Entry 9RIA (electron microscopy, 3.20 A resolution); this record covers chains C and G of the 4 polymer chains in the assembly.

[Chain C]
Name: SlNRC3
From: Solanum lycopersicum
Reference sequence: A0A3Q7GDL1 (A0A3Q7GDL1_SOLLC); numbering as in UniProt (aligned over 1-891)
Amino-acid sequence (919 residues; row label = number of the first residue in the row):
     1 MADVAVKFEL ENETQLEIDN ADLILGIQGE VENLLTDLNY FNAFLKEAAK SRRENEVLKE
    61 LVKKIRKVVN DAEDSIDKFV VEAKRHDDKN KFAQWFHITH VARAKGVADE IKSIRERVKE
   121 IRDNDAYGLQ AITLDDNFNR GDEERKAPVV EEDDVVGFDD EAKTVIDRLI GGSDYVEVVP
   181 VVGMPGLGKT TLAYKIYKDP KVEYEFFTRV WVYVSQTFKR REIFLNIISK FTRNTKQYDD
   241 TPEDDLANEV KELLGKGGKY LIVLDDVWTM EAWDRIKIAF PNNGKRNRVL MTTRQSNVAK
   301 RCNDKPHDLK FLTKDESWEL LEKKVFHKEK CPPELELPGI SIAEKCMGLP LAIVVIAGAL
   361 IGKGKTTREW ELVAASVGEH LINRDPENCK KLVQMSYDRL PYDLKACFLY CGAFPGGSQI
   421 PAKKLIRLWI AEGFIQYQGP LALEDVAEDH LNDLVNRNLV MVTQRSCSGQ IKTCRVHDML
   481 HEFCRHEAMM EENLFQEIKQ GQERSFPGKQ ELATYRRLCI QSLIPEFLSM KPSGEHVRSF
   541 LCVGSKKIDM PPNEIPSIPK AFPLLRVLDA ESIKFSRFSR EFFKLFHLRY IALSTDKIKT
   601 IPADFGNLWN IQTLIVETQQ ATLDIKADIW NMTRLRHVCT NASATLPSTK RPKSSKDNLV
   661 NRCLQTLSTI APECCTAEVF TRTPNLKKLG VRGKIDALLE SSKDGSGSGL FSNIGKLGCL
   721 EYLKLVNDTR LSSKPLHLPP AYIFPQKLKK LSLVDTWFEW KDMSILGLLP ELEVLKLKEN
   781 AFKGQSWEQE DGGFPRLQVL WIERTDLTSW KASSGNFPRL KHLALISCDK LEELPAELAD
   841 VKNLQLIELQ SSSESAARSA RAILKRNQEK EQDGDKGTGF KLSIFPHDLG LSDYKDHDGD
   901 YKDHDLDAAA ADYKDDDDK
Not modelled in the structure: 1-24, 89-98, 137-142, 650-657, 892-919
Sequence notes: engineered mutation Glu9 (Leu in A0A3Q7GDL1), Glu13 (Leu in A0A3Q7GDL1), Glu17 (Leu in A0A3Q7GDL1); expression tag (892-919)

[Chain G]
Name: RxLR effector protein PITG_16705
From: Phytophthora infestans
Reference sequence: D0NVF3 (RXLRW_PHYIT); residues 62-678 here = UniProt positions 62-678
Amino-acid sequence (684 residues; numbered 61 to 744; the number before each row is that of its first residue):
    61 MAPSIVENIK ALVKSSAVTP AKLQQWLDER LEAGLVFKNM NLDEPNIFSL LHEPNFAKWV
   121 QYADDLSAKS SHKESSVIST LTSLHGDKVV YDTIQAAKLY PQLSELALKL EKDQIRFWIA
   181 TRKDPSVVFE ALNLNWAGIS IFPKPEFSAW LKYVDDVNAR HPKEAPLSII PTLKQRFSRG
   241 DEAGTDVLLK LIANGKATTE AKTVANKVES ALFDFWLNSR ETPDKVMDAF KYGTTTQAFL
   301 GSPRWKEWER YLSAYNARYP EKKATAIETL TRKYGDAQLL DTLIGASSKG ETKTLAAKLQ
   361 AQQFDRWMNL KESPLDVYNR LRSSYGDTAF FNEPQLNVWV SYMNVFVDKN PSKVDKMFLE
   421 LGDTFGDMRL FRVLGEAKKF PNLESTATKL QMEKASTLFA SGKSPEGIFK VLALDNVGDD
   481 ILSNTLFHKW LAYLQKFNKE HPNNQESWFD MLRISYQPFG VERIIETGRK NPLTRLMAEK
   541 VENAYHNYWL DIKMEPKTAF RSLHLDESGE KLLADPKFNT WVQYLKTFND RYPNEKTTVI
   601 DGLRDNSHDI ALLRMFSAAK NDPSTEKLAT DLQSALILKW QDAKKTPEEL KRVFVGVPAA
   661 DEMLDRYIKL LAVASSTPYS YPYDVPDYAG YPYDVPDYAG LYPYDVPDYA TRAAYPYDVP
   721 DYAGYPYDVP DYAGLYPYDV PDYA
Not modelled in the structure: 61-136, 679-744
Sequence notes: initiating methionine (61); engineered mutation Glu92 (Pro in D0NVF3); expression tag (679-744)

[How chain C and chain G interact]
Pairs across the interface (11; chain C residue first):
  Tyr40(C) - Trp196(G)  hydrophobic
  Glu47(C) - Trp196(G)
  Tyr127(C) - Arg239(G)  hydrogen bond
  Thr133(C) - Asn195(G)
  Thr133(C) - Trp196(G)  hydrogen bond
  Thr133(C) - Arg236(G)  hydrogen bond (backbone-side chain)
  Leu134(C) - Arg236(G)
  Leu134(C) - Arg239(G)
  Gln438(C) - Ala156(G)
  Gln438(C) - Tyr160(G)  hydrogen bond (backbone-side chain)
  Gly439(C) - Tyr160(G)
Other interface residues (no listed pair), chain C (13 interface residues in all): Ala43, Phe44, Gln130, Asp135, Asp136, Pro440
Other interface residues (no listed pair), chain G (10 interface residues in all): Leu159, Gly198, Phe237, Lys250
The authors on this interface:
  - interface residues, chain C: Leu134(C)
  - hot spots on chain C (mutagenesis) - Y204A/E205A: abolished binding to RxLR effector protein PITG_16705 (chain G)

[Summary]
Chain C and chain G form an interface of 13 and 10 residues respectively, with 4 hydrogen bonds. Polar pairs
include Tyr127(C)-Arg239(G), Thr133(C)-Trp196(G) and Thr133(C)-Arg236(G). The paper reports that Y204A/E205A
of chain C abolish binding to RxLR effector protein PITG_16705 (chain G); the interface residue Leu134(C).
Chain C is SlNRC3 (Solanum lycopersicum) and chain G is RxLR effector protein PITG_16705 (Phytophthora
infestans); the structure, Cryo-EM structure of tomato NRC3-AVRcap1b complex, was determined by electron
microscopy together with 9RI9 from the same study.
